PDB entry 8TRQ | X-ray diffraction, 2.75 A resolution | chains B and C of the 5 polymer chains in the assembly

== Chain B ==
Protein: HLA class II histocompatibility antigen, DRB1 beta chain
Organism: Homo sapiens
UniProt: P01911 (DRB1_HUMAN); residues 1-190 here correspond to UniProt positions 30-219 (UniProt number = residue number + 29)
Chain sequence (199 residues; each row starts with the number of its first residue):
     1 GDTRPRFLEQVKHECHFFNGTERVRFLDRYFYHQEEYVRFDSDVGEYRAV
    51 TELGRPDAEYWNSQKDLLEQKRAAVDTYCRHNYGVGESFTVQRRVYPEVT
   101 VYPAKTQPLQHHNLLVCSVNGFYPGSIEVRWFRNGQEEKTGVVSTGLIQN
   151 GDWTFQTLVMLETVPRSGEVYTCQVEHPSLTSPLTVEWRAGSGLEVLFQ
Disordered / not traced: 1-2, 193-199
Disulfide bonds: C15-C79, C117-C173
Construct notes: variant E9 (Trp38 in P01911), V11 (Pro40 in P01911), H13 (Arg42 in P01911), H33 (Asn62 in P01911), Y37 (Ser66 in P01911), Y47 (Phe76 in P01911), L67 (Ile96 in P01911), K71 (Ala100 in P01911), G86 (Val115 in P01911), Y96 (Gln125 in P01911), E98 (Lys127 in P01911), A104 (Ser133 in P01911), N120 (Ser149 in P01911), R133 (Leu162 in P01911), T140 (Ala169 in P01911), V142 (Met171 in P01911), L180 (Val209 in P01911); expression tag (191-199)
Swiss-Prot annotation at these positions:
  - binding site (a peptide antigen): D57, W61, H81, N82, R93
  - glycosylation: N19 (N-linked (GlcNAc...) asparagine)

== Chain C ==
Protein: Vimentin
Notes: fragment: with modified residue citrulline (CIR) at position 64
UniProt: P08670 (VIME_HUMAN); numbering as in UniProt (aligned over 59-71)
Chain sequence (13 residues; numbered 59 to 71; the number before each row is that of its first residue):
    59 GVYATRSSAVRLR
Modified positions: R64 (citrulline; CIR)
Swiss-Prot annotation at these positions:
  - modified residue: Y61 (Phosphotyrosine), S66 (Phosphoserine)

== Interface between chain B and chain C ==
Contacting residue pairs (33):
  E9(B) - R69(C)  salt bridge
  V11(B) - S66(C)
  H13(B) - R64(C)
  H13(B) - S65(C)
  H13(B) - S66(C)
  F26(B) - R64(C)
  D28(B) - R64(C)
  Y30(B) - S65(C)
  Y30(B) - S66(C)
  Y30(B) - A67(C)  hydrogen bond (side chain-backbone)
  Y30(B) - R69(C)
  Y47(B) - A67(C)
  D57(B) - R69(C)  salt bridge
  Y60(B) - V68(C)
  Y60(B) - L70(C)  hydrophobic
  W61(B) - A67(C)
  W61(B) - V68(C)  hydrogen bond (side chain-backbone)
  W61(B) - R69(C)
  L67(B) - A67(C)  hydrophobic
  Q70(B) - R64(C)
  Q70(B) - S65(C)
  K71(B) - R64(C)
  K71(B) - S65(C)  hydrogen bond (side chain-backbone)
  A74(B) - R64(C)
  Y78(B) - A62(C)
  Y78(B) - R64(C)
  H81(B) - V60(C)  hydrogen bond (side chain-backbone)
  N82(B) - Y61(C)
  N82(B) - A62(C)  hydrogen bond (side chain-backbone)
  V85(B) - G59(C)
  V85(B) - V60(C)
  V85(B) - Y61(C)  hydrophobic
  G86(B) - Y61(C)
Other interface residues (no listed pair), chain B (21 interface residues in all): T77, F89
Other interface residues (no listed pair), chain C (12 interface residues in all): T63
From the paper, about this interface:
  - interface residues, chain B: K71(B)

== Summary ==
Chain B and chain C form an interface of 21 and 12 residues respectively; the contacts include 5 hydrogen
bonds and 2 salt bridges. Polar pairs include E9(B)-R69(C), D57(B)-R69(C) and Y30(B)-A67(C). From UniProt: 5
peptide antigen-binding residues on chain B. From the paper: the interface residue K71(B).
Chain B is HLA class II histocompatibility antigen, DRB1 beta chain (Homo sapiens) and chain C is Vimentin;
the structure, T cell recognition of citrullinated vimentin peptide presented by HLA-DR4, was determined by
X-ray diffraction, deposited together with 8TRL and 8TRR.
